5VQQ - chains A and B; structure by X-ray diffraction, 2.55 A resolution.

Chain A:
Name: Reverse transcriptase/ribonuclease H
Source organism: Human immunodeficiency virus type 1 group M subtype B (isolate BH10)
Notes: EC 2.7.7.49, 2.7.7.7, 3.1.26.13
UniProtKB: P03366 (POL_HV1B1); residues 1-555 here correspond to UniProt positions 600-1154 (UniProt number = residue number + 599)
Chain sequence (557 residues; each row starts with the number of its first residue; numbers below 1 keep their minus sign (Met-1 is residue -1)):
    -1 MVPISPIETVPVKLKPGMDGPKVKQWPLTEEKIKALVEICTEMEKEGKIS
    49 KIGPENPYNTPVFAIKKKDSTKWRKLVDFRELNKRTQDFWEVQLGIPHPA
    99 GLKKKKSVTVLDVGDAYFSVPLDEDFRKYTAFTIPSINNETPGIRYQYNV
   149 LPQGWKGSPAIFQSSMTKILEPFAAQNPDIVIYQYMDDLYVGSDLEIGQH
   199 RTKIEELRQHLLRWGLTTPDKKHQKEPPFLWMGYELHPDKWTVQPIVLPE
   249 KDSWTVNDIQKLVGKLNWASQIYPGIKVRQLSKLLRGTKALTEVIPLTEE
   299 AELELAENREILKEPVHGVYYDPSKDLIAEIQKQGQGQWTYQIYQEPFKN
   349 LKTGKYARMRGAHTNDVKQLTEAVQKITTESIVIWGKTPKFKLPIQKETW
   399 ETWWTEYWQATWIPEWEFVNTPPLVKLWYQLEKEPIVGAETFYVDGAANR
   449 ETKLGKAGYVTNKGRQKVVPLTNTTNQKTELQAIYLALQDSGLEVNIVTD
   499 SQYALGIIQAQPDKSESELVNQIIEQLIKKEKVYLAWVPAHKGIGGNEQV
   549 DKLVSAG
Disordered / not traced: 64-70, 553-555
Sequence notes: expression tag (-1 to 0); engineered mutation Ala172 (Lys771 in P03366), Ala173 (Lys772 in P03366), Ser280 (Cys879 in P03366)
UniProt features mapped onto this chain:
  - region: Phe227 to His235 (RT 'primer grip')
  - motif: Trp398 to Trp414 (Tryptophan repeat motif)
  - binding site (Mg(2+)): Asp110, Asp185, Asp186, Asp443, Glu478, Asp498, Asp549
  - site: Trp401 (Essential for RT p66/p51 heterodimerization), Trp414 (Essential for RT p66/p51 heterodimerization), Phe440, Tyr441 (Cleavage)
Residues lining bound ligands: 9JP (N-(6-cyano-3-{2-[2-(2,4-dioxo-3,4-dihydropyrimidin-1(2H)-yl)ethoxy]phenoxy}-4-methylnaphthalen-1-yl)-2-fluoro-N-methylacetamide): Pro95, Leu100, Lys101, Lys102, Lys103, Val106, Val179, Tyr181, Gln182, Tyr183, Tyr188, Val189, Gly190, Phe227, Leu228, Trp229, Leu234, His235, Pro236, Tyr318

Chain B:
Name: p51 RT
Source organism: Human immunodeficiency virus type 1 group M subtype B (isolate BH10)
UniProtKB: P03366 (POL_HV1B1); residues 1-428 here correspond to UniProt positions 600-1027 (UniProt number = residue number + 599)
Chain sequence (428 residues; numbered 1 to 428; the number before each row is that of its first residue):
     1 PISPIETVPVKLKPGMDGPKVKQWPLTEEKIKALVEICTEMEKEGKISKI
    51 GPENPYNTPVFAIKKKDSTKWRKLVDFRELNKRTQDFWEVQLGIPHPAGL
   101 KKKKSVTVLDVGDAYFSVPLDEDFRKYTAFTIPSINNETPGIRYQYNVLP
   151 QGWKGSPAIFQSSMTKILEPFKKQNPDIVIYQYMDDLYVGSDLEIGQHRT
   201 KIEELRQHLLRWGLTTPDKKHQKEPPFLWMGYELHPDKWTVQPIVLPEKD
   251 SWTVNDIQKLVGKLNWASQIYPGIKVRQLSKLLRGTKALTEVIPLTEEAE
   301 LELAENREILKEPVHGVYYDPSKDLIAEIQKQGQGQWTYQIYQEPFKNLK
   351 TGKYARMRGAHTNDVKQLTEAVQKITTESIVIWGKTPKFKLPIQKETWET
   401 WWTEYWQATWIPEWEFVNTPPLVKLWYQ
Disordered / not traced: 1-4, 89-93, 213-231
Sequence notes: engineered mutation Ser280 (Cys879 in P03366)
UniProt features mapped onto this chain:
  - region: Phe227 to His235 (RT 'primer grip')
  - motif: Trp398 to Trp414 (Tryptophan repeat motif)
  - binding site (Mg(2+)): Asp110, Asp185, Asp186
  - site (Essential for RT p66/p51 heterodimerization): Trp401, Trp414

Interface between chain A and chain B:
Contacting residue pairs - 103 pairs, chain A then chain B:
  Val8(A) with Glu53(B)
  Pro9(A) with Glu53(B)
  Gln85(A) with Glu53(B), hydrogen bond (side chain-backbone)
  Asp86(A) with Lys20(B), salt bridge; Pro55(B)
  Phe87(A) with Pro52(B); Glu53(B)
  Trp88(A) with Pro52(B), hydrogen bond (backbone-backbone); Asn54(B); Pro55(B); Asn57(B); Thr131(B); Arg143(B)
  Gly93(A) with Asn137(B)
  Ile94(A) with Asn137(B)
  Pro95(A) with Asn136(B); Asn137(B)
  His96(A) with Asn136(B), hydrogen bond (backbone-side chain)
  Gly99(A) with Asn136(B)
  Ala158(A) with Pro52(B)
  Gln161(A) with Pro140(B)
  Ser162(A) with Pro52(B)
  Tyr181(A) with Glu138(B), hydrogen bond
  Gln373(A) with Thr397(B); Thr400(B); Trp401(B), hydrogen bond
  Thr376(A) with Trp401(B)
  Ile380(A) with Leu26(B); Thr27(B)
  Val381(A) with Pro25(B), hydrophobic; Ile135(B); Asn136(B), hydrogen bond (backbone-backbone)
  Ile382(A) with Ile135(B); Asn136(B)
  Trp383(A) with Ile135(B)
  Gly384(A) with Thr27(B); Glu28(B), hydrogen bond (backbone-backbone); Ile135(B)
  Trp402(A) with Lys331(B), hydrogen bond (backbone-side chain); Asp364(B)
  Tyr405(A) with Lys331(B), hydrogen bond (backbone-side chain)
  Trp406(A) with Lys331(B); Pro392(B), hydrophobic; Val417(B); Asn418(B); Thr419(B); Pro420(B); Pro421(B)
  Gln407(A) with Lys331(B), hydrogen bond (backbone-side chain); Pro392(B); Ile393(B); Gln394(B), hydrogen bond; Val417(B), hydrogen bond (side chain-backbone); Asn418(B)
  Ala408(A) with Trp337(B), hydrophobic; Asp364(B); Pro392(B), hydrogen bond (backbone-backbone); Ile393(B)
  Thr409(A) with Asp364(B)
  Trp410(A) with Thr362(B); Asn363(B); Val365(B), hydrophobic; Trp401(B); Tyr405(B)
  Pro412(A) with Trp401(B), hydrophobic
  Pro433(A) with Asn255(B); Leu289(B), hydrophobic; Thr290(B)
  Ile434(A) with Thr290(B)
  Val435(A) with Thr290(B)
  Thr439(A) with Lys287(B); Ala288(B); Leu289(B), hydrogen bond (side chain-backbone)
  Tyr441(A) with Val254(B); Gln258(B); Thr286(B); Lys287(B), hydrogen bond (side chain-backbone)
  Val458(A) with Thr286(B)
  Thr459(A) with Thr286(B), hydrogen bond (backbone-side chain)
  Asn460(A) with Thr286(B); Lys287(B); Ala288(B)
  Asn494(A) with Leu289(B)
  Val496(A) with Leu289(B), hydrophobic
  Leu503(A) with Leu422(B), hydrophobic
  Gly504(A) with Pro420(B)
  Tyr532(A) with Asn255(B), hydrogen bond; Leu289(B), hydrophobic
  Trp535(A) with Leu422(B), hydrophobic; Trp426(B), hydrophobic
  Val536(A) with Gln258(B)
  Pro537(A) with Gly262(B); Asn265(B)
  Lys540(A) with Asn265(B); Val276(B); Ser280(B), hydrogen bond (backbone-side chain)
  Gly541(A) with Ser280(B)
  Ile542(A) with Leu283(B), hydrophobic
  Gly543(A) with Leu283(B), hydrogen bond (backbone-backbone); Arg284(B); Gly285(B)
  Gly544(A) with Gly285(B), hydrogen bond (backbone-backbone); Thr286(B)
Other interface residues (no listed pair), chain A (64 interface residues in all): Val90, Leu100, Ile159, Thr165, Glu169, Met357, Thr369, Thr377, Thr386, Gln500, Gln507, Ala508, Ala534
Other interface residues (no listed pair), chain B (58 interface residues in all): Lys49, Tyr56, Val261, His361, Leu368, Glu396

In short:
64 residues of chain A and 58 residues of chain B are in contact, with 20 hydrogen bonds and 1 salt bridge.
Among the polar pairs are Asp86(A)-Lys20(B), Gln85(A)-Glu53(B) and His96(A)-Asn136(B). Ligands of chain A:
compound 9JP.
Here chain A is Reverse transcriptase/ribonuclease H and chain B is p51 RT, both from Human immunodeficiency
virus type 1 group M subtype B (isolate BH10). Entry 5VQQ (Crystal Structure of HIV-1 Reverse Transcriptase in
Complex with
N-(6-cyano-3-(2-(2-(2,4-dioxo-3,4-dihydropyrimidin-1(2H)-yl)ethoxy)phenoxy)-4-methylnaphthalen-1-yl)-2-fluoro-N-methylacetamide
(JLJ683), a Non-nucleoside Inhibitor) was determined by X-ray diffraction together with 5VQR, 5VQS, 5VQT,
5VQU, 5VQV, 5VQW and 3 further entries from the same study.
